3IT4 - chains B and D of the 4 polymer chains in the assembly; structure by X-ray diffraction, 1.70 A resolution.

# Chain B (and D)
Molecule: Arginine biosynthesis bifunctional protein argJ beta chain
Organism: Mycobacterium tuberculosis
Notes: EC 2.3.1.1; chain D of this document is another copy of the same molecule, construct and numbering; everything in this record applies to it too
UniProt: P63571 (ARGJ_MYCTU); numbering as in UniProt (aligned over 200-404)
Amino-acid sequence (205 residues; row label = number of the first residue in the row):
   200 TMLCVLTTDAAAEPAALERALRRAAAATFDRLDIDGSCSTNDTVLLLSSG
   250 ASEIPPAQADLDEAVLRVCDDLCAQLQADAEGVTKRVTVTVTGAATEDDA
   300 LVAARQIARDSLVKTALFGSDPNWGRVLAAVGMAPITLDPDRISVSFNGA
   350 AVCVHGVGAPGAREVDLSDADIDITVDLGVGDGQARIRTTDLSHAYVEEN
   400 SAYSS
Not modelled in the structure: 402-404 (chain D: 360-363, 402-404)

# How chain B and chain D interact
Residue-residue contacts (41):
  Asp234(B) with Ser310(D)
  Ser236(B) with Asp309(D), hydrogen bond; Leu311(D)
  Cys237(B) with Ala328(D); Met332(D), hydrophobic
  Asp309(B) with Ser236(D), hydrogen bond
  Ser310(B) with Asp234(D); Tyr395(D)
  Leu311(B) with Asp234(D); Ser236(D); Tyr395(D); Asn399(D)
  Thr314(B) with Asn399(D); Ser400(D)
  Ala315(B) with Asn399(D)
  Phe317(B) with Val396(D), hydrophobic; Ser400(D)
  Gly318(B) with Ser400(D)
  Arg325(B) with Asn399(D), hydrogen bond (side chain-backbone)
  Ala328(B) with Cys237(D); Thr239(D)
  Met332(B) with Cys237(D), hydrophobic
  Leu391(B) with Leu391(D), hydrophobic; Val396(D)
  His393(B) with His393(D), hydrogen bond; Val396(D); Glu397(D), salt bridge
  Tyr395(B) with Ser310(D); Leu311(D)
  Val396(B) with Phe317(D), hydrophobic; Leu391(D); His393(D); Val396(D), hydrophobic
  Glu397(B) with His393(D), salt bridge
  Asn399(B) with Leu311(D); Thr314(D), hydrogen bond (backbone-side chain); Ala315(D); Arg325(D), hydrogen bond (backbone-side chain)
  Ser400(B) with Thr314(D); Phe317(D); Gly318(D)
Interface residues without a listed pair, chain B (22 interface residues in all): Thr239, Ser392
Interface residues without a listed pair, chain D (22 interface residues in all): Ser392

# Summary
Chain B and chain D each contribute 22 residues to their interface; the contacts include 6 hydrogen bonds and
2 salt bridges. Polar contacts include His393(B)-Glu397(D), Ser236(B)-Asp309(D) and Arg325(B)-Asn399(D).
Both chains are Arginine biosynthesis bifunctional protein argJ beta chain (Mycobacterium tuberculosis). Entry
3IT4 (The Crystal Structure of Ornithine Acetyltransferase from Mycobacterium tuberculosis (Rv1653) at 1.7 A)
was determined by X-ray diffraction (same publication as 3IT6).
